Entry 3IAQ (X-ray diffraction, 2.70 A resolution); this record covers chains C and D of the 4 polymer chains in the assembly.

Chain C (and D):
Name: Beta-galactosidase
Organism: Escherichia coli K-12
Notes: EC 3.2.1.23; fragment: beta-galactosidase; chain D of this document is another copy of the same molecule, construct and numbering; everything in this record applies to it too
UniProtKB: B8LFD6 (B8LFD6_ECOLI); residues 9-1023 here correspond to UniProt positions 10-1024 (UniProt number = residue number + 1)
Chain sequence (1023 residues; numbered 1 to 1023; the number before each row is that of its first residue):
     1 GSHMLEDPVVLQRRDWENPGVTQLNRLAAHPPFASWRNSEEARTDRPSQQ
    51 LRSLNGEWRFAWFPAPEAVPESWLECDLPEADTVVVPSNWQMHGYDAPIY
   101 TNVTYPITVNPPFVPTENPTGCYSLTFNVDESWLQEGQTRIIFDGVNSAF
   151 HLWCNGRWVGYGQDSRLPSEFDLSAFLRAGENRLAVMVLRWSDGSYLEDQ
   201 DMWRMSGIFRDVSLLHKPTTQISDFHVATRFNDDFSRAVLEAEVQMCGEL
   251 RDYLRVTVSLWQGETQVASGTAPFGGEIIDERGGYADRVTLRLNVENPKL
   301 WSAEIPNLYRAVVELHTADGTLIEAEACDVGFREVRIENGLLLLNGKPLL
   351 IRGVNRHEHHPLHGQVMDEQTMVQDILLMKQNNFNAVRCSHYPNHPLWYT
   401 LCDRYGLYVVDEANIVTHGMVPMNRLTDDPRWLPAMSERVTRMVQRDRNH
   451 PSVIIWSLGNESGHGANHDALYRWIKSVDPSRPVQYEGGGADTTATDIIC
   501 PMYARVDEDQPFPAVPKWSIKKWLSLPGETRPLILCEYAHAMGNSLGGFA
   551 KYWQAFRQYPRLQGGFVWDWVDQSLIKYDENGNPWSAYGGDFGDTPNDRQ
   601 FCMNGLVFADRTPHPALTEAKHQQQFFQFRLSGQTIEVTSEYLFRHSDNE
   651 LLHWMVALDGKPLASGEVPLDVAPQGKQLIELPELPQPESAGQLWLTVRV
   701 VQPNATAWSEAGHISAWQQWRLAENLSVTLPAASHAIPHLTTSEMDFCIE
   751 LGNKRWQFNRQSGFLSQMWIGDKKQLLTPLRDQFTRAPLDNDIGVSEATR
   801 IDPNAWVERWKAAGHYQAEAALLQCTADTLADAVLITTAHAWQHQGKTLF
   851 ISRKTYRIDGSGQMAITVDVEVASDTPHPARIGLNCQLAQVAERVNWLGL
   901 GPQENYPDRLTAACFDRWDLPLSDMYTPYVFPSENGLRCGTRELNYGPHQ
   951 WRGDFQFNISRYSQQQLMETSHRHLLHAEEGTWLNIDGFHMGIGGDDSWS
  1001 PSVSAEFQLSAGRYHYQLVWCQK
Not modelled in the structure: 1-12
Sequence notes: expression tag (1-8); engineered mutation Val-416 (Glu417 in B8LFD6)

Interface between chain C and chain D:
Pairs across the interface - 78 pairs, chain C then chain D:
  Asn-339(C) / Pro-527(D)  hydrogen bond (side chain-backbone)
  Asn-339(C) / Gly-528(D)  hydrogen bond (backbone-backbone)
  Leu-341(C) / Pro-527(D)  hydrophobic
  Asp-507(C) / Gln-558(D)  hydrogen bond (backbone-side chain)
  Asp-509(C) / Gln-558(D)  hydrogen bond
  Ser-519(C) / Gln-558(D)
  Lys-521(C) / Tyr-559(D)
  Lys-522(C) / Gln-558(D)  hydrogen bond (side chain-backbone)
  Lys-522(C) / Tyr-559(D)  hydrogen bond (backbone-side chain)
  Lys-522(C) / Pro-560(D)
  Leu-524(C) / Ser-525(D)
  Ser-525(C) / Leu-524(D)
  Ser-525(C) / Ser-525(D)
  Ser-525(C) / Tyr-559(D)
  Ser-525(C) / Arg-561(D)  hydrogen bond (backbone-side chain)
  Pro-527(C) / Asn-339(D)
  Pro-527(C) / Leu-341(D)  hydrophobic
  Pro-527(C) / Pro-560(D)
  Gly-528(C) / Asn-339(D)  hydrogen bond (backbone-backbone)
  Gln-558(C) / Asp-507(D)  hydrogen bond (side chain-backbone)
  Gln-558(C) / Asp-509(D)  hydrogen bond
  Gln-558(C) / Ser-519(D)
  Gln-558(C) / Lys-522(D)  hydrogen bond (backbone-side chain)
  Tyr-559(C) / Lys-521(D)
  Tyr-559(C) / Lys-522(D)  hydrogen bond (side chain-backbone)
  Tyr-559(C) / Ser-525(D)
  Pro-560(C) / Pro-527(D)
  Arg-561(C) / Ser-525(D)  hydrogen bond (side chain-backbone)
  Gln-693(C) / Ser-874(D)  hydrogen bond
  Leu-722(C) / Asp-875(D)
  Ala-723(C) / Asp-875(D)
  Glu-724(C) / Lys-847(D)  hydrogen bond (backbone-side chain)
  Glu-724(C) / Val-872(D)
  Glu-724(C) / Ala-873(D)
  Glu-724(C) / Ser-874(D)  hydrogen bond (side chain-backbone)
  Glu-724(C) / Asp-875(D)  hydrogen bond (backbone-side chain)
  Asn-725(C) / Lys-847(D)
  Leu-726(C) / Thr-848(D)
  Leu-726(C) / Leu-849(D)
  Leu-726(C) / Ile-851(D)  hydrophobic
  Leu-726(C) / Glu-871(D)
  Leu-726(C) / Ala-873(D)
  Ser-727(C) / Ile-851(D)
  Val-728(C) / Leu-823(D)
  Val-728(C) / Thr-848(D)
  Val-728(C) / Ile-851(D)  hydrophobic
  Leu-730(C) / Leu-823(D)
  Leu-823(C) / Val-728(D)
  Leu-823(C) / Leu-730(D)
  Gln-824(C) / Leu-730(D)
  Asp-828(C) / Leu-830(D)
  Asp-828(C) / Ala-831(D)  hydrogen bond (side chain-backbone)
  Leu-830(C) / Asp-828(D)
  Leu-830(C) / Leu-830(D)  hydrophobic
  Ala-831(C) / Asp-828(D)  hydrogen bond (backbone-side chain)
  Lys-847(C) / Glu-724(D)  hydrogen bond (side chain-backbone)
  Thr-848(C) / Leu-726(D)
  Thr-848(C) / Val-728(D)
  Leu-849(C) / Leu-726(D)
  Ile-851(C) / Leu-726(D)  hydrophobic
  Ile-851(C) / Ser-727(D)
  Asp-869(C) / His-1015(D)  salt bridge
  Asp-869(C) / Gln-1017(D)
  Glu-871(C) / Leu-726(D)
  Ala-873(C) / Glu-724(D)
  Ala-873(C) / Leu-726(D)
  Ser-874(C) / Gln-693(D)  hydrogen bond
  Ser-874(C) / Leu-722(D)
  Ser-874(C) / Glu-724(D)  hydrogen bond (backbone-side chain)
  Asp-875(C) / Ala-723(D)
  Asp-875(C) / Glu-724(D)  hydrogen bond (side chain-backbone)
  Arg-942(C) / Arg-1013(D)
  Asp-954(C) / Arg-1013(D)  salt bridge
  Arg-1013(C) / Arg-942(D)
  Arg-1013(C) / Asp-954(D)  salt bridge
  His-1015(C) / Asp-869(D)  salt bridge
  His-1015(C) / His-1015(D)  hydrogen bond
  Gln-1017(C) / Asp-869(D)
Other interface residues (no listed pair), chain C (50 interface residues in all): Leu-526, Thr-530, Arg-721, Thr-829, Ala-841, Arg-853, Val-872
Other interface residues (no listed pair), chain D (51 interface residues in all): Leu-526, Thr-530, Arg-721, Gln-824, Thr-829, Leu-835, Ala-841, Gln-843, Arg-853

Overview:
Chain C and chain D form an interface of 50 and 51 residues respectively, with 24 hydrogen bonds and 4 salt
bridges. Polar pairs include Asp-869(C)/His-1015(D), Asp-954(C)/Arg-1013(D) and Asn-339(C)/Pro-527(D).
Chain C and chain D are both Beta-galactosidase (Escherichia coli K-12); the structure, E. coli (lacz)
beta-galactosidase (E416V), was determined by X-ray diffraction, deposited together with 3IAP.
